3IUC - chains A and C; structure by X-ray diffraction, 2.40 A resolution.

Chain A (and C):
Protein: Heat shock 70kDa protein 5 (Glucose-regulated protein, 78kDa)
Organism: Homo sapiens
Notes: fragment: ATPase domain; chain C of this document is another copy of the same molecule, construct and numbering; everything in this record applies to it too
UniProtKB: B0QZ61 (B0QZ61_HUMAN); residue numbers follow UniProt; this construct covers 26-410
Sequence (408 residues; row label = number of the first residue in the row):
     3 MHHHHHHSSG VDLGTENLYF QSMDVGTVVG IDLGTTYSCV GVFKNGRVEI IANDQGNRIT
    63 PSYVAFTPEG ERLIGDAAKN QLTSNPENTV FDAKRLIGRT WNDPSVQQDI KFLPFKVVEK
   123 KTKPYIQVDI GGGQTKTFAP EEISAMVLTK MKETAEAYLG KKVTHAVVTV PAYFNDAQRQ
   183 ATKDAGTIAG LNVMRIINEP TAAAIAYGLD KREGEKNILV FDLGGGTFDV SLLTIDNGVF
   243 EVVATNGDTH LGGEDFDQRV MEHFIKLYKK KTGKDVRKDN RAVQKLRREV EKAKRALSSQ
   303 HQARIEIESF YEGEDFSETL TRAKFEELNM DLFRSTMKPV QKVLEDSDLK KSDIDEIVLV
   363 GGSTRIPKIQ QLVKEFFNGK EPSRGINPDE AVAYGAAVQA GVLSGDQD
Unresolved in the structure: 3-27, 407-410 (chain C: 3-18, 214-215, 409-410)
Differences from the reference sequence: expression tag (3-25)
Bound ions: Ca2+: His252, Asp257 (shared with Gly315(C) of chain C)
Small-molecule neighbours: ADP (adenosine-5'-diphosphate): Gly36, Thr37, Thr38, Tyr39, Ile61, Gly226, Gly227, Gly228, Gly255, Glu256, Glu293, Lys296, Arg297, Ser300, Gly363, Gly364, Ser365, Arg367, Ile368, Asp391
Reported in the primary citation:
  - Ca2+ coordination: His252, Asp257
  - post-translational modification sites: Thr229 (citing earlier work)

Chain A / chain C interface:
Pairs across the interface (17; chain A residue first):
  Gln110(A) - Thr274(C)
  Gln110(A) - Glu316(C)
  Gln110(A) - Asp317(C)
  Lys113(A) - Ser319(C)  hydrogen bond (side chain-backbone)
  Lys113(A) - Glu320(C)  salt bridge
  Phe114(A) - Asp317(C)
  Phe114(A) - Phe318(C)
  Phe114(A) - Ser319(C)
  Asp250(A) - Glu314(C)
  Thr251(A) - Glu316(C)
  His252(A) - Gly315(C)
  His252(A) - Glu316(C)  salt bridge
  Leu253(A) - Glu314(C)
  Asp257(A) - Ser311(C)  hydrogen bond
  Asp257(A) - Gly315(C)
  Gln260(A) - Glu310(C)
  Gln260(A) - Ser311(C)
Other interface residues (no listed pair), chain A (11 interface residues in all): Pro106, Leu334
Other interface residues (no listed pair), chain C (12 interface residues in all): Tyr270, Lys273

Overview:
Chain A and chain C form an interface of 11 and 12 residues respectively; the contacts include 2 hydrogen
bonds and 2 salt bridges. Among the polar pairs are Lys113(A)-Glu320(C), His252(A)-Glu316(C) and
Lys113(A)-Ser319(C). Chain A binds ADP. His252(A) and Asp257(A) coordinate Ca2+. The paper reports Ca2+
coordination by His252(A) and Asp257(A); a modification site at Thr229(A).
Both chains are Heat shock 70kDa protein 5 (Glucose-regulated protein, 78kDa) (Homo sapiens). Entry 3IUC
(Crystal structure of the human 70kDa heat shock protein 5 (BiP/GRP78) ATPase domain in complex with ...) was
determined by X-ray diffraction, deposited together with 3FE1.
